8UHE - chains I and J of the 19 polymer chains in the assembly; structure by electron microscopy, 2.78 A resolution.

[Chain I]
Name: ApcD2
Source organism: Synechococcus sp. PCC 7335
Reference sequence: B4WKI7 (B4WKI7_SYNS7); residue numbers follow UniProt; this construct covers 1-159
Sequence (159 residues; each row starts with the number of its first residue):
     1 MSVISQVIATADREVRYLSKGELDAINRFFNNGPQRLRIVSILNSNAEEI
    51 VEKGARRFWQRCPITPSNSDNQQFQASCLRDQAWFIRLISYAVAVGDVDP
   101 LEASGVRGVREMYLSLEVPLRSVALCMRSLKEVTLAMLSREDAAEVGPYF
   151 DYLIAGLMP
Disordered / not traced: 1
Covalent attachments: phycocyanobilin (CYC) linked to C78
Residues lining bound ligands: phycocyanobilin (CYC): F58, T65, P66, S67, F74, S77, R80, D81, Q82, W84, F85, L88, S104, G105, M112, Y113, L116, V118, P119, S122, V123, C126, M127

[Chain J]
Name: ApcF
Source organism: Synechococcus sp. PCC 7335
Reference sequence: B4WIH2 (B4WIH2_SYNS7); residue numbers follow UniProt; this construct covers 1-169
Sequence (169 residues; row label = number of the first residue in the row):
     1 MRDTVTSLISNYDTTGRYLDRDAIDSLQSYFITGANRVKVAAMISANAAE
    51 ISREAGKKLFEVVPELIRPGGNAYTTRRYAACLRDMDYYLRYSSYALVAG
   101 NNDVLMERVLQGLRETYNSLGVPIAPTVQGIQIMKEMVKERASDMGVDDT
   151 SFIDQPFDFISREVSEISV
Disordered / not traced: 1, 169
Covalent attachments: phycocyanobilin (CYC) linked to C82
Modified positions: N72 (N-methyl asparagine; MEN)
Residues lining bound ligands:
  - phycocyanobilin (CYC): L66, N72, A73, R77, R78, A81, R84, D85, M86, Y88, Y89, Y92, R108, V109, L113, T116, Y117, L120, V122, P123, P126, T127
  - mesobiliverdin IX(alpha) (M1V): K57, I67, T75, T76, Y79

[How chain I and chain J interact]
Pairs across the interface (59):
  S2(I) - D3(J)  hydrogen bond
  S2(I) - T6(J)
  I4(I) - V98(J)  hydrophobic
  I8(I) - Y95(J)
  A11(I) - Y95(J)  hydrogen bond (backbone-side chain)
  D12(I) - R91(J)  salt bridge
  D12(I) - Y92(J)  hydrogen bond
  D12(I) - Y95(J)  hydrogen bond (backbone-side chain)
  D12(I) - R108(J)  salt bridge
  V15(I) - R91(J)
  R16(I) - R91(J)  hydrogen bond (backbone-side chain)
  R16(I) - Y95(J)  hydrogen bond (backbone-side chain)
  Y17(I) - I44(J)  hydrophobic
  Y17(I) - S45(J)
  Y17(I) - A48(J)
  Y17(I) - D87(J)  hydrogen bond
  Y17(I) - L90(J)
  Y17(I) - R91(J)
  Y17(I) - S94(J)
  L18(I) - S45(J)
  L18(I) - Y95(J)  hydrophobic
  K20(I) - A42(J)
  L23(I) - V38(J)
  L23(I) - A41(J)  hydrophobic
  L23(I) - A42(J)  hydrophobic
  I26(I) - V38(J)  hydrophobic
  I26(I) - V98(J)  hydrophobic
  N27(I) - V38(J)
  F30(I) - Y30(J)
  F30(I) - F31(J)
  F30(I) - G34(J)
  F30(I) - V38(J)  hydrophobic
  F30(I) - V98(J)
  G33(I) - F31(J)
  P34(I) - Q28(J)
  R36(I) - F31(J)
  L37(I) - I24(J)
  L37(I) - L27(J)  hydrophobic
  L37(I) - Q28(J)
  L37(I) - F31(J)  hydrophobic
  V40(I) - L19(J)  hydrophobic
  S41(I) - R21(J)
  N44(I) - L19(J)  hydrogen bond (side chain-backbone)
  A83(I) - Y18(J)  hydrogen bond (backbone-side chain)
  R87(I) - D13(J)  salt bridge
  R87(I) - G16(J)  hydrogen bond (side chain-backbone)
  R87(I) - R17(J)
  R87(I) - Y18(J)
  L88(I) - D13(J)
  Y91(I) - I9(J)  hydrophobic
  Y91(I) - Y12(J)  hydrogen bond (side chain-backbone)
  Y91(I) - D13(J)  hydrogen bond (side chain-backbone)
  Y91(I) - R17(J)  hydrogen bond (side chain-backbone)
  Y91(I) - L19(J)  hydrophobic
  A94(I) - V5(J)
  A94(I) - I9(J)  hydrophobic
  V95(I) - V5(J)  hydrophobic
  P100(I) - I9(J)  hydrophobic
  S104(I) - D13(J)  hydrogen bond
Also at the interface, not in a pair above, chain I (33 interface residues in all): S5, F29, A47, S90
Also at the interface, not in a pair above, chain J (33 interface residues in all): A35, A99

[Overview]
The chain I/chain J interface involves 33 residues from each chain; the contacts include 14 hydrogen bonds and
3 salt bridges. Polar contacts include D12(I)-R91(J), D12(I)-R108(J) and R87(I)-D13(J). Chain J binds
mesobiliverdin IX(alpha). Phycocyanobilin is covalently linked to C78(I). Covalently linked phycocyanobilin:
at C82(J).
Here chain I is ApcD2 and chain J is ApcF, both from Synechococcus sp. PCC 7335. Entry 8UHE (Structure of the
far-red light-absorbing allophycocyanin core expressed during FaRLiP) was determined by electron microscopy,
deposited together with 8UHI.
